PDB entry 8TXR | electron microscopy, 3.80 A resolution | chains A and l of the 20 polymer chains in the assembly

== Chain A ==
Name: Exodeoxyribonuclease 7 large subunit
Organism: Escherichia coli
UniProtKB: P04994 (EX7L_ECOLI); residues 1-456 here = UniProt positions 1-456
Sequence (456 residues; numbered 1 to 456; the number before each row is that of its first residue):
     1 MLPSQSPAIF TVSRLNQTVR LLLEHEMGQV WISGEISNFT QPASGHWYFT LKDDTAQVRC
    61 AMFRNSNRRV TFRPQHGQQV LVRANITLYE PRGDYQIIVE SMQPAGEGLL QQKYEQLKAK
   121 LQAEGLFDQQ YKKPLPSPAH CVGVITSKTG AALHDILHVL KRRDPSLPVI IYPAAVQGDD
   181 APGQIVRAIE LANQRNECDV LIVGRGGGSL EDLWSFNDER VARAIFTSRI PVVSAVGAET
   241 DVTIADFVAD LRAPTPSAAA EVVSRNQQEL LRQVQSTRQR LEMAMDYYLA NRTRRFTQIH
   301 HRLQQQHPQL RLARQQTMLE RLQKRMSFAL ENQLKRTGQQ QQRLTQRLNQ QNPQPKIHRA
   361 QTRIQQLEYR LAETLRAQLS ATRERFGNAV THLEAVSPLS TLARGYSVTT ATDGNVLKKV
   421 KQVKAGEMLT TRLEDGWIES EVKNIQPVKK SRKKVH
Not modelled in the structure: 1-8, 105-108, 397-405, 449-456
Sequence notes: engineered mutation Ala238 (His in P04994)
Curated features (UniProtKB/Swiss-Prot):
  - mutagenesis: Phe63 (F63A: About 10% ssDNA-binding by N-terminal domain), Arg64 to Arg69 (About 20% ssDNA-binding by N-terminal domain), Gln96 (Q96A: About 50% ssDNA-binding by N-terminal domain), Asp155 (D155A: Loss of exonuclease activity, reduced ssDNA-binding; D155N: Does not cleave Ec83 msDNA, not lethal on overexpression), Gln177 (Q177A: Wild-type exonuclease activity), Ala188 (A188T: Cleaves EC83 msDNA normally, reduced toxicity on overexpression), Arg205 (R205A: Loss of exonuclease activity, still binds ssDNA), Gly237 (G237R: Does not cleave Ec83 msDNA, 10-fold reduced toxicity on overexpression), Asp241 (D241A: Loss of exonuclease activity, still binds ssDNA), Asp246 (D246A: Wild-type exonuclease activity), Asp250 (D250A: Wild-type exonuclease activity), Thr255 (T255A: Wild-type exonuclease activity), 1 further mutagenesis entry in UniProt

== Chain l ==
Name: Exodeoxyribonuclease 7 small subunit
Organism: Escherichia coli
UniProtKB: P0A8G9 (EX7S_ECOLI); numbering as in UniProt (aligned over 1-80)
Sequence (80 residues; each row starts with the number of its first residue):
     1 MPKKNEAPAS FEKALSELEQ IVTRLESGDL PLEEALNEFE RGVQLARQGQ AKLQQAEQRV
    61 QILLSDNEDA SLTPFTPDNE
Not modelled in the structure: 1-8, 68-80

== How chain A and chain l interact ==
Pairs across the interface (19; chain A residue first):
  Leu375(A) - Val60(l)  hydrophobic
  Arg376(A) - Val60(l)
  Arg376(A) - Leu64(l)
  Leu379(A) - Glu57(l)
  Thr382(A) - Phe11(l)
  Thr382(A) - Leu53(l)
  Arg383(A) - Leu53(l)
  Arg383(A) - Glu57(l)  salt bridge
  Arg385(A) - Leu15(l)
  Phe386(A) - Leu15(l)  hydrophobic
  Phe386(A) - Gly49(l)
  Phe386(A) - Gln50(l)
  His392(A) - Glu26(l)  salt bridge
  Leu393(A) - Leu18(l)  hydrophobic
  Leu393(A) - Val22(l)  hydrophobic
  Leu393(A) - Phe39(l)
  Leu393(A) - Gly42(l)
  Val396(A) - Leu25(l)  hydrophobic
  Val396(A) - Phe39(l)
Interface residues without a listed pair, chain A (13 interface residues in all): Ala372, Ala389, Val390
Interface residues without a listed pair, chain l (17 interface residues in all): Glu19, Val43, Ala46

== Summary ==
The interface between chain A and chain l involves 13 residues on one side and 17 on the other, with 2 salt
bridges. Among the polar pairs are Arg383(A)-Glu57(l) and His392(A)-Glu26(l). Curated annotation (UniProt)
lists 19 mutagenesis sites on chain A.
Here chain A is Exodeoxyribonuclease 7 large subunit and chain l is Exodeoxyribonuclease 7 small subunit, both
from Escherichia coli. Entry 8TXR (E. coli ExoVII(H238A)) was determined by electron microscopy.
